9L22 - chains E and I of the 12 polymer chains in the assembly; structure by electron microscopy, 3.00 A resolution.

[Chain E]
Molecule: Histone H3.3
Source organism: Homo sapiens
UniProtKB: P84243 (H33_HUMAN); residues 1-135 here correspond to UniProt positions 2-136 (UniProt number = residue number + 1)
Chain sequence (135 residues; row label = number of the first residue in the row):
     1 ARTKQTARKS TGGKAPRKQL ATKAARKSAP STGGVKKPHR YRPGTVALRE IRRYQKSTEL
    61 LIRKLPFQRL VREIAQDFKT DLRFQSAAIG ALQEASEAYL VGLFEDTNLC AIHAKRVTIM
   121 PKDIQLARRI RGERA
Disordered / not traced: 1-37
UniProt features mapped onto this chain:
  - site: Ser31 (Interaction with ZMYND11)
  - modified residue: Arg2 (Asymmetric dimethylarginine), Thr3 (Phosphothreonine), Lys4 (Allysine), Gln5 (5-glutamyl dopamine), Thr6 (Phosphothreonine), Arg8 (Citrulline), Lys9 (N6,N6,N6-trimethyllysine), Ser10 (ADP-ribosylserine), Thr11 (Phosphothreonine), Lys14 (N6-(2-hydroxyisobutyryl)lysine), Arg17 (Asymmetric dimethylarginine), Lys18 (N6-(2-hydroxyisobutyryl)lysine), Lys23 (N6-(2-hydroxyisobutyryl)lysine), Arg26 (Citrulline), Lys27 (N6,N6,N6-trimethyllysine), Ser28 (ADP-ribosylserine), Ser31 (Phosphoserine), Lys36 (N6,N6,N6-trimethyllysine), Lys37 (N6-methyllysine), Tyr41 (Phosphotyrosine) and 9 more in UniProt
  - lipidation: Lys18 (N6-decanoyllysine)

[Chain I]
Molecule: 601 dna_r
Source organism: Homo sapiens
Sequence (189 nucleotides; each row starts with the number of its first residue; numbers below 1 keep their minus sign (DA-94 is residue -94)):
   -94 ATCAGCGACA CCGGCACTGG AATCGGATGT ATATATCTGA CACGTGCCTG GAGACTAGGG
   -34 AGTAATCCCC TTGGCGGTTA AAACGCGGGG GACAGCGCGT ACGTGCGTTT AAGCGGTGCT
    26 AGAGCTGTCT ACGACCAATT GAGCGGCCTC GGCACCGGGA TTCTCGATGG CATCCGGCAT
    86 CACCCGGAT
Disordered / not traced: -94 to -87, 85-94

[How chain E and chain I interact]
Contacting residue pairs (19):
  Arg40(E) - DG8(I)  base contact
  Arg40(E) - DT9(I)  hydrogen bond to the base
  Arg40(E) - DG10(I)  sugar contact
  Tyr41(E) - DT9(I)  sugar contact
  Tyr41(E) - DG10(I)  hydrogen bond to the phosphate
  Arg42(E) - DT9(I)  phosphate contact
  Pro43(E) - DG8(I)  phosphate contact
  Pro43(E) - DT9(I)  phosphate contact
  Gly44(E) - DG8(I)  phosphate contact
  Gly44(E) - DT9(I)  hydrogen bond to the phosphate
  Thr45(E) - DT9(I)  phosphate contact
  Val46(E) - DT9(I)  hydrogen bond to the phosphate
  Ala47(E) - DT9(I)  phosphate contact
  Arg49(E) - DG-66(I)  sugar contact
  Lys64(E) - DG18(I)  hydrogen bond to the phosphate
  Leu65(E) - DA17(I)  phosphate contact
  Leu65(E) - DG18(I)  phosphate contact
  Arg69(E) - DA17(I)  salt bridge to the phosphate
  Arg83(E) - DA26(I)  sugar contact
Interface residues without a listed pair, chain E (16 interface residues in all): His39, Arg63, Pro66
Interface residues without a listed pair, chain I (9 interface residues in all): DT-67, DT-65

[Overview]
16 residues of chain E face 9 of chain I across their interface; the contacts include 5 hydrogen bonds and 1
salt bridge. Among the polar pairs are Arg40(E)-DT9(I), Tyr41(E)-DG10(I) and Gly44(E)-DT9(I).
Here chain E is Histone H3.3 and chain I is 601 dna_r, both from Homo sapiens. Entry 9L22 (hDEK-nucleosome
complex (conformation 2)) was determined by electron microscopy together with 9L1X from the same study.
